Entry 1MWI (X-ray diffraction, 2.35 A resolution); this record covers chains D and A.

# Chain D
Molecule: 12-nt DNA strand
Sequence (12 nucleotides; each row starts with the number of its first residue):
     1 CGCGAGXTCG CG
Modified / non-standard residues: AAB (2'-deoxy-ribofuranose-5'-monophosphate) at position 7

# Chain A
Molecule: G/U mismatch-specific DNA glycosylase
Source organism: Escherichia coli
Notes: EC 3.2.2.-
UniProt: P0A9H1 (MUG_ECOLI); residues 1-168 here = UniProt positions 1-168
Amino-acid sequence (168 residues; each row starts with the number of its first residue):
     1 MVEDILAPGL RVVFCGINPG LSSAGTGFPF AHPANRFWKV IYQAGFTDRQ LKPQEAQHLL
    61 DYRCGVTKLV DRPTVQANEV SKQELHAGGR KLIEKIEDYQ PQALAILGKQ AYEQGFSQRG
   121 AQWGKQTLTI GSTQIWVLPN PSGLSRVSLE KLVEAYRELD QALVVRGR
Not modelled in the structure: 166-168
What the authors report for this chain:
  - binding site for the 12-nt DNA strand (chain D): Asn18, Ala77, Trp123, Asn140, Ser142, Gly143, Leu144, Ser145, Arg146
  - catalytic residues: Asn18
  - contacts within the chain: Leu144-Arg146 (hydrogen bond)
  - specificity-determining residues: Gly143, Ser145
  - specificity-determining residues: Lys68 (proposed by the authors, not directly observed)

# Interface between chain D and chain A
Pairs across the interface (5; chain D residue first):
  DC11(D) - Arg146(A)  base contact
  DG12(D) - Gly143(A)  hydrogen bond to the base
  DG12(D) - Leu144(A)  base contact
  DG12(D) - Ser145(A)  hydrogen bond to the base
  DG12(D) - Arg146(A)  hydrogen bond to the base
Other interface residues (no listed pair), chain D (3 interface residues in all): DG6
Other interface residues (no listed pair), chain A (5 interface residues in all): Lys82

# Summary
Chain D and chain A form an interface of 3 and 5 residues respectively, with 3 hydrogen bonds. Polar contacts
include DG12(D)-Gly143(A), DG12(D)-Ser145(A) and DG12(D)-Arg146(A). The paper reports the catalytic residue
Asn18(A); a binding site for the 12-nt DNA strand (chain D) at Asn18(A), Ala77(A) and Trp123(A) among others.
Here chain D is a 12-nt DNA strand and chain A is G/U mismatch-specific DNA glycosylase (Escherichia coli).
Entry 1MWI (Crystal structure of a MUG-DNA product complex) was determined by X-ray diffraction, deposited
together with 1MUG.
